1M1A - chains J and F of the 10 polymer chains in the assembly; structure by X-ray diffraction, 2.65 A resolution.

Chain J:
Molecule: Palindromic 146 Base Pair DNA Fragment
Sequence (146 nucleotides; each row starts with the number of its first residue):
   147 ATCAATATCC ACCTGCAGAT TCTACCAAAA GTGTATTTGG AAACTGCTCC ATCAAAAGGC
   207 ATGTTCAGCG GAATTCCGCT GAACATGCCT TTTGATGGAG CAGTTTCCAA ATACACTTTT
   267 GGTAGAATCT GCAGGTGGAT ATTGAT
Ligand contacts: gamma-amino-butanoic acid / beta-alanine / 3-amino-(dimethylpropylamine) / IMT / 4-amino-(1-methylpyrrole)-2-carboxylic acid: DT282, DG283, DG284, DA285, DT286, DA287, DT288

Chain F:
Molecule: Histone H4
Organism: Xenopus laevis
Reference sequence: A0A8J1LTD2 (A0A8J1LTD2_XENLA); residues 201-302 here correspond to UniProt positions 15-116 (UniProt number = residue number - 186)
Sequence (102 residues; each row starts with the number of its first residue):
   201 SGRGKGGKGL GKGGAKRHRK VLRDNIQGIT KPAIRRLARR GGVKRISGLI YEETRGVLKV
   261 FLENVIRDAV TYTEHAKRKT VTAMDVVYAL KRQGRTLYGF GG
Unresolved in the structure: 201-209

Chain J / chain F interface:
Pairs across the interface (8; chain J residue first):
  DG186(J) - Lys277(F)  salt bridge to the phosphate
  DA197(J) - Arg219(F)  salt bridge to the phosphate
  DC206(J) - Thr230(F)  phosphate contact
  DC206(J) - Pro232(F)  phosphate contact
  DC206(J) - Arg236(F)  salt bridge to the phosphate
  DA207(J) - Thr230(F)  phosphate contact
  DA207(J) - Pro232(F)  phosphate contact
  DC215(J) - Arg245(F)  phosphate contact
Interface residues without a listed pair, chain J (7 interface residues in all): DC195, DG216
Interface residues without a listed pair, chain F (8 interface residues in all): Lys231, Thr280

Summary:
7 residues of chain J face 8 of chain F across their interface, with 3 salt bridges. Polar pairs include
DG186(J)-Lys277(F), DA197(J)-Arg219(F) and DC206(J)-Arg236(F). Bound to chain J: gamma-amino-butanoic acid /
beta-alanine / 3-amino-(dimethylpropylamine) / IMT / 4-amino-(1-methylpyrrole)-2-carboxylic acid.
Chain J is Palindromic 146 Base Pair DNA Fragment and chain F is Histone H4 (Xenopus laevis); the structure,
Ligand binding alters the structure and dynamics of nucleosomal DNA, was determined by X-ray diffraction,
deposited together with 1M18 and 1M19.
